PDB entry 7ZRA | X-ray diffraction, 2.80 A resolution | chains A and C of the 4 polymer chains in the assembly

== Chain A (and C) ==
Molecule: LexA repressor
From: Escherichia coli
Notes: EC 3.4.21.88; chain C of this document is another copy of the same molecule, construct and numbering; everything in this record applies to it too
Reference sequence: C3SHL2 (C3SHL2_ECOLX); residues 1-202 here = UniProt positions 1-202
Amino-acid sequence (202 residues; row label = number of the first residue in the row):
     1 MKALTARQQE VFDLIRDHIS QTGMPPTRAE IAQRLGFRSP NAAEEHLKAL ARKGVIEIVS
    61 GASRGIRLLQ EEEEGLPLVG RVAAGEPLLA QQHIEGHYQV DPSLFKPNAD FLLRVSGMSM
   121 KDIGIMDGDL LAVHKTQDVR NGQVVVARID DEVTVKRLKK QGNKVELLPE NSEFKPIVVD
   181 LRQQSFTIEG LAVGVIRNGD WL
Disordered / not traced: 1-73

== Chain A / chain C interface ==
Residue-residue contacts (41; chain A residue first):
  Tyr-98(A) / Leu-104(C)  hydrophobic
  Gln-99(A) / Val-100(C)
  Gln-99(A) / Asp-101(C)  hydrogen bond (backbone-backbone)
  Val-100(A) / Gln-99(C)
  Val-100(A) / Val-100(C)  hydrophobic
  Val-100(A) / Leu-104(C)  hydrophobic
  Asp-101(A) / Gln-99(C)  hydrogen bond (backbone-backbone)
  Ser-103(A) / Trp-201(C)
  Leu-104(A) / Tyr-98(C)  hydrophobic
  Leu-104(A) / Gln-99(C)
  Leu-104(A) / Asn-198(C)  hydrogen bond (backbone-side chain)
  Leu-104(A) / Trp-201(C)
  Phe-105(A) / Arg-197(C)
  Phe-105(A) / Asn-198(C)
  Lys-106(A) / Trp-201(C)
  Lys-106(A) / Leu-202(C)
  Asp-122(A) / Met-126(C)
  Ile-123(A) / Met-126(C)
  Ile-123(A) / Arg-197(C)  hydrogen bond (backbone-side chain)
  Gly-124(A) / Gly-124(C)
  Gly-124(A) / Met-126(C)
  Gly-124(A) / Arg-197(C)  hydrogen bond (backbone-side chain)
  Met-126(A) / Asp-122(C)
  Met-126(A) / Ile-123(C)
  Met-126(A) / Gly-124(C)
  Gly-194(A) / Arg-197(C)
  Val-195(A) / Val-195(C)
  Val-195(A) / Ile-196(C)
  Val-195(A) / Arg-197(C)  hydrogen bond (backbone-backbone)
  Ile-196(A) / Val-195(C)
  Arg-197(A) / Phe-105(C)
  Arg-197(A) / Gly-124(C)  hydrogen bond (side chain-backbone)
  Arg-197(A) / Gly-194(C)
  Arg-197(A) / Val-195(C)  hydrogen bond (backbone-backbone)
  Arg-197(A) / Arg-197(C)
  Asn-198(A) / Leu-104(C)  hydrogen bond (side chain-backbone)
  Asn-198(A) / Phe-105(C)
  Asp-200(A) / Lys-106(C)
  Trp-201(A) / Ser-103(C)
  Trp-201(A) / Leu-104(C)
  Trp-201(A) / Lys-106(C)
Other interface residues (no listed pair), chain A (23 interface residues in all): Lys-121, Ile-125, Val-193, Leu-202
Other interface residues (no listed pair), chain C (22 interface residues in all): Lys-121, Ile-125, Val-193

== Overview ==
23 residues of chain A and 22 residues of chain C are in contact, with 9 hydrogen bonds. Polar contacts
include Leu-104(A)/Asn-198(C), Ile-123(A)/Arg-197(C) and Gly-124(A)/Arg-197(C).
Both chains are LexA repressor (Escherichia coli). Entry 7ZRA (Crystal structure of E.coli LexA in complex
with nanobody NbSOS1(Nb14497)) was determined by X-ray diffraction (same publication as 7OCJ and 7B5G).
